3TEG - chain A; structure by X-ray diffraction, 2.20 A resolution.

[Chain A]
Name: Phenylalanyl-tRNA synthetase, mitochondrial
Source organism: Homo sapiens
Notes: EC 6.1.1.20
UniProt: O95363 (SYFM_HUMAN); residues 2-415 here correspond to UniProt positions 38-451 (UniProt number = residue number + 36)
Chain sequence (415 residues; numbered 1 to 415; the number before each row is that of its first residue):
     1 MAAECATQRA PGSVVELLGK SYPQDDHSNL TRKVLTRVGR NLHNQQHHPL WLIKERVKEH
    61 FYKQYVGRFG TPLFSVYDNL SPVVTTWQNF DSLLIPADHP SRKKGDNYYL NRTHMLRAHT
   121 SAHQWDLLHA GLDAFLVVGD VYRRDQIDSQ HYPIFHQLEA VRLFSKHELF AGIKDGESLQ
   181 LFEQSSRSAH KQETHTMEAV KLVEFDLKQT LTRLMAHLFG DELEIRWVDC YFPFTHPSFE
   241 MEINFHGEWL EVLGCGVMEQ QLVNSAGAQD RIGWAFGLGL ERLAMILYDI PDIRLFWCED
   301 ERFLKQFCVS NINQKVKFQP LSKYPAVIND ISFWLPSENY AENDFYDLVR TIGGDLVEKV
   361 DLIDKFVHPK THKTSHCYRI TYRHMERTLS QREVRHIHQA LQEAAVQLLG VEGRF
Unresolved in the structure: 1-10
Sequence notes: expression tag (1)
Small-molecule neighbours: 3,4-dihydroxyphenylalanine (DAH): His119, Ser121, Gln124, Arg143, Gln157, Glu159, Phe232, Phe234, Thr235, Gly254, Cys255, Gly256, Ala275, Phe276, Gly277
Swiss-Prot annotation at these positions:
  - binding site (substrate): Ser121 to Gln124, Arg143, Gln150 to Tyr152, Gln157 to Glu159, Glu251, Phe276
  - modified residue: Lys166 (N6-acetyllysine)

[In short]
Chain A binds 3,4-dihydroxyphenylalanine. Curated annotation (UniProt) lists 13 substrate-binding residues.
Chain A is Phenylalanyl-tRNA synthetase, mitochondrial (Homo sapiens); the structure, Bacterial and Eukaryotic
Phenylalanyl-tRNA Synthetases Catalyze Misaminoacylation of tRNAPhe with 3,4-Dihydroxy-L-Phenylalanine
(L-Dopa), was determined by X-ray diffraction, deposited together with 3TEH.
